Entry 7PWJ (X-ray diffraction, 1.94 A resolution); this record covers chains AAA and BBB of the 6 polymer chains in the assembly.

== Chain AAA (and BBB) ==
Molecule: Deoxyuridine 5'-triphosphate nucleotidohydrolase, mitochondrial
Source organism: Homo sapiens
Notes: EC 3.6.1.23; chain BBB of this document is another copy of the same molecule, construct and numbering; everything in this record applies to it too
UniProt: P33316 (DUT_HUMAN); residues 0-141 here correspond to UniProt positions 111-252 (UniProt number = residue number + 111)
Amino-acid sequence (145 residues; each row starts with the number of its first residue; numbers below 1 keep their minus sign (Tyr-3 is residue -3)):
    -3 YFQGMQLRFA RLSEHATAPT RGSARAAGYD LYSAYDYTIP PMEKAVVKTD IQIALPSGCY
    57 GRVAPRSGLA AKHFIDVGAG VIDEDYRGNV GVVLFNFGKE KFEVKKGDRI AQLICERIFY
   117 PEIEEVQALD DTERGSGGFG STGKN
Not modelled in the structure: -3 to -1, 137-141 (chain BBB: -1 to 0, 137-141)
Construct notes: expression tag (-3 to -1)
UniProt features mapped onto this chain:
  - binding site (dUTP): Arg62 to Gly64, Gly76 to Tyr82, Gly87, Arg130, Phe135, Gly136
From the paper describing this entry:
  - conformationally variable residues (loop rearrangement): Arg130

== Interface between chain AAA and chain BBB ==
Pairs across the interface (85; chain AAA residue first):
  Gly0(AAA) with Phe115(BBB)
  Met1(AAA) with Pro117(BBB); Glu118(BBB), hydrogen bond (backbone-backbone)
  Gln2(AAA) with Glu118(BBB); Glu120(BBB), hydrogen bond
  Leu3(AAA) with Pro117(BBB); Glu118(BBB), hydrogen bond (backbone-backbone); Ile119(BBB); Glu120(BBB), hydrogen bond (backbone-backbone)
  Arg4(AAA) with Glu120(BBB); Leu125(BBB)
  Phe5(AAA) with Ile119(BBB), hydrophobic; Glu120(BBB), hydrogen bond (backbone-backbone); Glu121(BBB); Val122(BBB), hydrogen bond (backbone-backbone)
  Ala6(AAA) with Val122(BBB); Gln123(BBB); Ala124(BBB), hydrophobic; Leu125(BBB)
  Arg7(AAA) with Glu121(BBB), salt bridge
  Pro15(AAA) with Ile119(BBB), hydrophobic
  Arg17(AAA) with Tyr116(BBB); Pro117(BBB), hydrogen bond (side chain-backbone); Glu118(BBB), salt bridge
  Ser19(AAA) with Asp81(BBB), hydrogen bond
  Ala20(AAA) with Tyr116(BBB)
  Arg21(AAA) with Gly54(BBB); Glu80(BBB), salt bridge; Asp81(BBB); Tyr116(BBB)
  Ala22(AAA) with Asp79(BBB); Tyr116(BBB)
  Ala23(AAA) with Tyr56(BBB), hydrophobic; Val77(BBB), hydrophobic; Asp79(BBB), hydrogen bond (backbone-side chain); Ile114(BBB), hydrophobic
  Tyr25(AAA) with Pro117(BBB), hydrogen bond (side chain-backbone); Glu118(BBB); Ile119(BBB), hydrogen bond (side chain-backbone)
  Met38(AAA) with Met38(BBB), hydrophobic
  Gln48(AAA) with Ala124(BBB); Leu125(BBB)
  Ile49(AAA) with Leu125(BBB)
  Ala50(AAA) with Leu125(BBB)
  Pro52(AAA) with Phe115(BBB), hydrophobic
  Ser53(AAA) with Phe115(BBB)
  Cys55(AAA) with Phe115(BBB), hydrophobic
  Arg58(AAA) with Tyr56(BBB), hydrogen bond; Arg58(BBB); Val77(BBB)
  Pro61(AAA) with Ala75(BBB)
  Ser63(AAA) with Ala75(BBB); Val77(BBB)
  Ala66(AAA) with Lys40(BBB); Ala75(BBB)
  Ala67(AAA) with Lys40(BBB), hydrogen bond (backbone-side chain); Val42(BBB), hydrophobic
  Lys68(AAA) with Lys40(BBB)
  Phe70(AAA) with Met38(BBB); Glu39(BBB); Lys40(BBB); Phe91(BBB), hydrophobic
  Asp72(AAA) with Phe91(BBB)
  Asp81(AAA) with Thr128(BBB); Arg130(BBB), salt bridge
  Arg83(AAA) with Leu125(BBB); Asp126(BBB); Thr128(BBB)
  Phe93(AAA) with Phe93(BBB), hydrophobic
  Gln108(AAA) with Val77(BBB)
  Ile110(AAA) with Tyr56(BBB), hydrophobic; Val77(BBB), hydrophobic; Ile114(BBB), hydrophobic
  Cys111(AAA) with Ile114(BBB); Phe115(BBB), hydrogen bond (backbone-backbone); Pro117(BBB), hydrophobic
  Glu112(AAA) with Tyr56(BBB), hydrogen bond; Glu112(BBB); Arg113(BBB); Ile114(BBB)
  Arg113(AAA) with Arg113(BBB), hydrogen bond (backbone-backbone); Ile114(BBB); Phe115(BBB)
  Arg130(AAA) with Ser19(BBB); Arg21(BBB)
Also at the interface, not in a pair above, chain AAA (43 interface residues in all): Gly54, Ala60, His69
Also at the interface, not in a pair above, chain BBB (39 interface residues in all): Ala20, Ser53, Asp72, Gly74, Val89, Asp127

== Summary ==
The interface between chain AAA and chain BBB involves 43 residues on one side and 39 on the other, with 16
hydrogen bonds and 4 salt bridges. Polar contacts include Arg7(AAA)-Glu121(BBB), Arg17(AAA)-Glu118(BBB) and
Arg21(AAA)-Glu80(BBB). UniProt lists 14 dUTP-binding residues on chain AAA. From the paper: conformational
variability at Arg130(AAA).
Both chains are Deoxyuridine 5'-triphosphate nucleotidohydrolase, mitochondrial (Homo sapiens). Entry 7PWJ
(dUTPase from human in complex with Stl) was determined by X-ray diffraction (same publication as 7PWX).
